PDB entry 6IXH | electron microscopy, 4.00 A resolution | chains A and U of the 25 polymer chains in the assembly

Chain A:
Name: Type VI Secretion System TssJ
Source organism: Escherichia coli (strain 55989 / EAEC)
Reference sequence: B7LFS8 (B7LFS8_ECO55); residues -22 to 155 here correspond to UniProt positions 1-178 (UniProt number = residue number + 23)
Sequence (178 residues; numbered -22 to 155; the number before each row is that of its first residue; numbers below 1 keep their minus sign (Met-22 is residue -22)):
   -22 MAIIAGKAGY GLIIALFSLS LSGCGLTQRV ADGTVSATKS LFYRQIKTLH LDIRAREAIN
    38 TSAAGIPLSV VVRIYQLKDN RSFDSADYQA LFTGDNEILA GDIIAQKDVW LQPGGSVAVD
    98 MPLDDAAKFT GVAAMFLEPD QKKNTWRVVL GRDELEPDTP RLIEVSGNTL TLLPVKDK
Not modelled in the structure: -22 to 20

Chain U:
Name: Type VI Secretion System TssM
Source organism: Escherichia coli (strain 55989 / EAEC)
Reference sequence: B7LFU0 (B7LFU0_ECO55); numbering as in UniProt (aligned over 1-1129)
Sequence (1129 residues; numbered 1 to 1129; the number before each row is that of its first residue):
     1 MNKLACLSGR FGRPGIVFIG VAALWWLITR YGAYLGAETR RDQILLLILL SLGVLFVCYL
    61 PVMKKYVQEL TYRRRARKEQ RLPDDEERLA QTPPRYVTVQ DIRHTLRRQY GRFWGRKIRI
   121 LLITGTASEV ELLTPGLTEQ FWQEEQGTLL LWGGDPSQPE NADWLAALRR LRYRPADGIV
   181 WVTSGLSETL SAPLTEDALD RVSRAVSSCC ERLGWRLPLY VWSLQESPDE RGRITQPVGC
   241 LLPAECSSDK LKAQLQAMLP GLVAQGIQQI CCAPRYYFLL SLAERFRRNI DAVVEPLSVL
   301 LRPYRQLLLA GIVFSPATVG GERSVRHRWR MDNRWEALPE TVQQLPVRLQ PSRTGHNWRR
   361 SLAVMAAILM MAQGTGMVVS FLANRSLVAE VQEQIRPAQN QQLSPAERLQ ALLNLQKSLA
   421 RLQYREEHGA PWYLRAGMNQ NADLLAVVMP LYAQNAHLLL RDAAAAHLEQ QLRTFIRLPP
   481 DSPQRGKMAK AAYDQLRLYL MLAQPQHMEP AWFSRTLMRE WPQRDGVSAV FWQANGPTLL
   541 AYYASGIITH PQWKLTADEE LVSQSRTLLL RHLGTQNSDA MLYQKMLARV AHQFADMRLT
   601 DMTGDTDVSR LFFTDEVVPG MFTRQAWEEA VLPSIDTVIN ERREEMDWVL TDGRQKAPSP
   661 VSPEALRQRL TTRYFADFGN AWLNFLNSLH LRKAQTLSDV TEQLTLMADV RQSPLVALMN
   721 TLAVQGCTGQ PREAVTDSLV KSARNLLSQE KQPVAVPESR LHGPLATTFG PVLALMDNQN
   781 NSADMLNLQT YLTRVTQVRL RLQQIAGSSD PQAMMQLLAQ TVLQGKSVDL TDTRDYGSLT
   841 AAGLGQEWYG FGQTVFVRPM EQAWQQVLTP AAESLNARWR TAVVDGWNNA FSGRYPFKNV
   901 SSDASLPLLA KYLNTDTGRI ARFLQNNLSG VLHREGSRWV PDTINTRGLT FNPAFLKAIN
   961 TLSEIADVAF TTGNAGLHFE LRPGTAAGVM QTTLITDNQK LIYVNQMPVW KRFTWPADTE
  1021 APGASLSWVS TQAGTRQYAD LPGSWGLIRL LEMARRKAAP GVASGWSLSW QAQDGRMLNY
  1081 TLRTEAGEGP LVLLKLRNFV LPETVFELSG TSAFTGNDED AGDTVEETD
Not modelled in the structure: 1-576, 642-660, 731-761, 1108-1129

Chain A / chain U interface:
Residue-residue contacts - 23 pairs, chain A then chain U:
  Leu45(A) - Asp1040(U)
  Ser46(A) - Gln1037(U)
  Ser46(A) - Asp1040(U)
  Val48(A) - Thr1035(U)
  Arg50(A) - Gly1034(U)
  Arg50(A) - Thr1035(U)  hydrogen bond (side chain-backbone)
  Phe69(A) - Ala1033(U)
  Phe69(A) - Gly1034(U)
  Phe69(A) - Arg1036(U)
  Thr70(A) - Gln1032(U)
  Thr70(A) - Ala1033(U)
  Thr70(A) - Asp1074(U)  hydrogen bond
  Asp72(A) - Gln1032(U)
  Asp72(A) - Ala1033(U)
  Asp72(A) - Gly1034(U)  hydrogen bond (side chain-backbone)
  Asn73(A) - Thr1031(U)
  Asn73(A) - Gln1032(U)
  Glu74(A) - Gln1032(U)
  Asp85(A) - Thr1035(U)
  Trp87(A) - Ser1027(U)
  Trp87(A) - Gln1037(U)
  Trp87(A) - Asp1040(U)
  Met112(A) - Thr1035(U)
Other interface residues (no listed pair), chain A (14 interface residues in all): Ile43, Leu114
Other interface residues (no listed pair), chain U (12 interface residues in all): Ser901, Ser1025

Overview:
The interface between chain A and chain U involves 14 residues on one side and 12 on the other; the contacts
include 3 hydrogen bonds. Polar pairs include Arg50(A)-Thr1035(U), Thr70(A)-Asp1074(U) and
Asp72(A)-Gly1034(U).
Here chain A is Type VI Secretion System TssJ and chain U is Type VI Secretion System TssM, both from
Escherichia coli (strain 55989 / EAEC). Entry 6IXH (Type VI secretion system membrane core complex) was
determined by electron microscopy.
